9GV4 - chain A; structure by X-ray diffraction, 1.53 A resolution.

Chain A:
Molecule: Nanobody
From: Lama glama
Notes: antibody fragment or engineered binder
Amino-acid sequence (121 residues; numbered 1 to 121; the number before each row is that of its first residue):
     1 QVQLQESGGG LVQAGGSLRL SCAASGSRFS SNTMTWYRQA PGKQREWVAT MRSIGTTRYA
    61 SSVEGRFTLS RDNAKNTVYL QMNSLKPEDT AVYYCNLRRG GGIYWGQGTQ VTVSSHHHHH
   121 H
Not modelled in the structure: 120-121
Disulfide bonds: Cys22-Cys95

Summary:
Chain A is Nanobody (Lama glama); the structure, TBA G-quadruplex binding nanobody (free form), was determined
by X-ray diffraction, deposited together with 9GXH.
